Entry 8X9S (electron microscopy, 3.49 A resolution); this record covers chains R and A of the 4 polymer chains in the assembly.

[Chain R]
Protein: Adhesion G-protein coupled receptor D1
Organism: Homo sapiens
Reference sequence: Q6QNK2 (AGRD1_HUMAN); numbering as in UniProt (aligned over 277-874)
Sequence (598 residues; row label = number of the first residue in the row):
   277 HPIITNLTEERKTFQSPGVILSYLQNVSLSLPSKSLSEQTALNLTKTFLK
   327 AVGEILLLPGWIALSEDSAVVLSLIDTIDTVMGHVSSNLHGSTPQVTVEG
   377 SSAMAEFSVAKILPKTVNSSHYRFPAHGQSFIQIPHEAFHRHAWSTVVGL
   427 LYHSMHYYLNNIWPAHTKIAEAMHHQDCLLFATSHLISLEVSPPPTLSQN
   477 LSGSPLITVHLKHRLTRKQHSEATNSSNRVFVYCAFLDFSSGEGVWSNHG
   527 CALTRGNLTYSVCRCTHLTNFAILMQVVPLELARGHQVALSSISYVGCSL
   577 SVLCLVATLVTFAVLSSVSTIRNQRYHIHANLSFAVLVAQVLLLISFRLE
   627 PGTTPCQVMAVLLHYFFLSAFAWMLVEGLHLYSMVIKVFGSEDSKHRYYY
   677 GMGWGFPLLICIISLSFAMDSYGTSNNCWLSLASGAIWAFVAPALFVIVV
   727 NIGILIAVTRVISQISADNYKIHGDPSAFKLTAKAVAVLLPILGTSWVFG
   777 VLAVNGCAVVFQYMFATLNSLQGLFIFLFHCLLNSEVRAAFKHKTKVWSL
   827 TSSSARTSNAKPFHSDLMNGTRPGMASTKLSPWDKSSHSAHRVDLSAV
Disordered / not traced: 277-552, 746-752, 828-874
Disulfide bonds: C632-C704
Small-molecule neighbours: 5-alpha-dihydrotestosterone (DHT): E557, Q563, S570, L619, F623, W705, W773, F791, N795
Swiss-Prot annotation at these positions:
  - region: N546 to V554 (Stachel)
  - binding site (17beta-hydroxy-5alpha-androstan-3-one): Q563, N795
  - site: L544, T545 (Cleavage)
  - glycosylation (N-linked (GlcNAc...) asparagine): N282, N302, N319, N394, N476, N501, N533
  - natural variant: P293 (P293A: Does not affect subcellular location), G294 (G294R: Does not affect subcellular location), P308 (P308S: Does not affect subcellular location), L318 (L318F: Does not affect subcellular location), S349 (S349N: Does not affect subcellular location), N364 (N364S: Does not affect subcellular location), T369 (T369M: Does not affect subcellular location), F383 (F383S: Does not affect subcellular location), V393 (V393M: Does not affect subcellular location), H397 (H397Q: Does not affect subcellular location), R399 (R399C: Does not affect subcellular location), G404 (G404A: Does not affect subcellular location), 57 further natural variant entries in UniProt
  - mutagenesis: H543 (H543D: Increased G protein-coupled receptor signaling; H543R: Does not affect membrane trafficking and basal activity. Abolished autoproteolytic cleavage), L544 (L544N: Increased G protein-coupled receptor signaling), T545 (T545A: Decreased autoproteolytic cleavage and decreased G-protein coupled receptor activity; does not affect subcellular location), N546 (N546A: Strongly decreased G protein-coupled receptor signaling), F547 (F547A: Strongly decreased G protein-coupled receptor signaling), I549 (I549A: Strongly decreased G protein-coupled receptor signaling), L550 (L550A: Abolishes G-protein coupled receptor activity; does not affect subcellular location), M551 (M551A: Abolishes G-protein coupled receptor activity; does not affect subcellular location), V553 (V553A: Strongly decreased G protein-coupled receptor signaling), V554 (V554A: Abolishes G-protein coupled receptor activity; does not affect subcellular location), Q563 (Q563A: Decreased activation by 5alpha-dihydrotestosterone), H605 (H605A: Strongly decreased G protein-coupled receptor signaling), 32 further mutagenesis entries in UniProt

[Chain A]
Protein: Gs protein alpha subunit
Organism: Bos taurus
Sequence (361 residues; row label = number of the first residue in the row; note: 26 numbers in that range are skipped by the numbering (no residue carries them; nothing is unmodelled there)):
     8 MGCTLSAEDKAAVERSKMIEKQLQKDKQVYRATHRLLLLGADNSGKSTIV
    58 KQ
    76 MRIYHVNGYSEEECKQYKAVVYSNTIQSIIAIIRAMGRLKIDFGDSARAD
   126 DARQLFVLAGAAEEGFMTAELAGVIKRLWKDSGVQACFNRSREYQLNDSA
   176 AYYLNDLDRIAQPNYIPTQQDVLRTRVKTSGIFETKFQVDKVNFHMFDVG
   226 AQRDERRKWIQCFNDVTAIIFVVD
   260 SSDYNRLQEALNDFKSIWNNRWLRTISVILFLNKQDLLAEKVLAGKSKIE
   310 DYFPEFARYTTPEDATPEPGEDPRVTRAKYFIRDEFLRISTASGDGRHYC
   360 YPHFTCSVDTENARRIFNDCRDIIQRMHLRQYELL
Disordered / not traced: 8-11, 76-204

[How chain R and chain A interact]
Residue-residue contacts (21; chain R residue first):
  R601(R) - Q390(A)  hydrogen bond
  H656(R) - Y391(A)
  L657(R) - Y391(A)  hydrophobic
  M660(R) - H387(A)  hydrogen bond (backbone-side chain)
  M660(R) - Y391(A)  hydrophobic
  V661(R) - Q384(A)
  V664(R) - R380(A)
  V664(R) - I383(A)  hydrophobic
  V664(R) - Q384(A)
  V664(R) - H387(A)
  F665(R) - H41(A)
  F665(R) - V217(A)  hydrophobic
  F665(R) - F376(A)  hydrophobic
  F665(R) - R380(A)
  S667(R) - H387(A)
  V737(R) - Q384(A)
  L757(R) - L393(A)
  L757(R) - L394(A)
  V764(R) - L393(A)  hydrophobic
  L765(R) - L393(A)  hydrophobic
  L809(R) - E392(A)
Also at the interface, not in a pair above, chain R (22 interface residues in all): N599, S670, V734, I738, I741, A761, N810, S811, E812
Also at the interface, not in a pair above, chain A (15 interface residues in all): Q35, C379, L388

[Summary]
22 residues of chain R face 15 of chain A across their interface; the contacts include 2 hydrogen bonds. Polar
pairs include R601(R)-Q390(A) and M660(R)-H387(A). Bound to chain R: 5-alpha-dihydrotestosterone. UniProt
lists residues binding 17beta-hydroxy-5alpha-androstan-3-one Q563(R) and N795(R) and 44 mutagenesis sites on
chain R.
Here chain R is Adhesion G-protein coupled receptor D1 (Homo sapiens) and chain A is Gs protein alpha subunit
(Bos taurus). Entry 8X9S (Identification, structure and agonist design of an androgen membrane receptor) was
determined by electron microscopy (same publication as 8X9T, 8X9U, 9IV1 and 9IV2).
